6NCA - chains I and i of the 3 polymer chains in the assembly; structure by X-ray diffraction, 3.30 A resolution.

# Chain I
Molecule: HLA class I histocompatibility antigen, A-2 alpha chain
Organism: Homo sapiens
UniProtKB: P01892 (1A02_HUMAN); residues 1-275 here correspond to UniProt positions 25-299 (UniProt number = residue number + 24)
Chain sequence (275 residues; numbered 1 to 275; the number before each row is that of its first residue):
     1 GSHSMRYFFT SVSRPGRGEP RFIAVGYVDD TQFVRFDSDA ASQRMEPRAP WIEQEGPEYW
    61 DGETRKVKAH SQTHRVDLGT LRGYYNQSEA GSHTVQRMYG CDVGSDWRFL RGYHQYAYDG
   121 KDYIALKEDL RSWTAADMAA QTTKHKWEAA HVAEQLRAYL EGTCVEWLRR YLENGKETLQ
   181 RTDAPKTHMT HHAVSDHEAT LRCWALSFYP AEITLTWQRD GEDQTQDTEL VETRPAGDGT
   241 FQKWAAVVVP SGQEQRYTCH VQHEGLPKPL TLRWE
Disulfides: Cys101-Cys164, Cys203-Cys259

# Chain i
Molecule: Beta-2-microglobulin
Organism: Homo sapiens
UniProtKB: P61769 (B2MG_HUMAN); residues 2-100 here correspond to UniProt positions 21-119 (UniProt number = residue number + 19)
Chain sequence (100 residues; row label = number of the first residue in the row):
     1 MIQRTPKIQV YSRHPAENGK SNFLNCYVSG FHPSDIEVDL LKNGERIEKV EHSDLSFSKD
    61 WSFYLLYYTE FTPTEKDEYA CRVNHVTLSQ PKIVKWDRDM
Sequence notes: initiating methionine (1)
Swiss-Prot annotation at these positions:
  - modified residue: Gln3 (Pyrrolidone carboxylic acid)
  - glycosylation: Ile2 (N-linked (Glc) (glycation) isoleucine), Lys20 (N-linked (Glc) (glycation) lysine), Lys42 (N-linked (Glc) (glycation) lysine), Lys49 (N-linked (Glc) (glycation) lysine), Lys59 (N-linked (Glc) (glycation) lysine), Lys92 (N-linked (Glc) (glycation) lysine), Lys95 (N-linked (Glc) (glycation) lysine)
Disulfides: Cys26-Cys81

# Interface between chain I and chain i
Residue-residue contacts - 56 pairs, chain I then chain i:
  Phe8(I) - Ser56(i)
  Phe8(I) - Phe57(i)  hydrophobic
  Phe9(I) - Phe57(i)
  Thr10(I) - Phe57(i)
  Thr10(I) - Phe63(i)
  Val12(I) - Ser34(i)
  Ile23(I) - Leu55(i)
  Val25(I) - Asp54(i)
  Val25(I) - Leu55(i)
  Val25(I) - Ser56(i)
  Tyr27(I) - Ser56(i)
  Tyr27(I) - Tyr64(i)
  Gln32(I) - Asp54(i)  hydrogen bond
  Arg35(I) - Asp54(i)  salt bridge
  Arg48(I) - Asp54(i)  salt bridge
  His93(I) - Met1(i)
  Gln96(I) - His32(i)  hydrogen bond
  Gln96(I) - Phe57(i)
  Gln96(I) - Trp61(i)  hydrogen bond (side chain-backbone)
  Gln96(I) - Phe63(i)
  Arg97(I) - Phe57(i)
  Met98(I) - Phe57(i)  hydrophobic
  Gln115(I) - Trp61(i)
  Tyr116(I) - Trp61(i)
  Ala117(I) - Trp61(i)  hydrophobic
  Asp119(I) - Met1(i)
  Asp119(I) - Ile2(i)  hydrogen bond (backbone-backbone)
  Asp119(I) - His32(i)
  Gly120(I) - Ile2(i)
  Gly120(I) - His32(i)
  Lys121(I) - Ile2(i)
  Asp122(I) - Trp61(i)  hydrogen bond
  His192(I) - Asp99(i)
  Arg202(I) - Asp99(i)  hydrogen bond (side chain-backbone)
  Arg202(I) - Met100(i)
  Trp204(I) - Asp99(i)
  Trp204(I) - Met100(i)
  Val231(I) - Gln9(i)
  Glu232(I) - Gln9(i)  hydrogen bond (backbone-side chain)
  Glu232(I) - Tyr27(i)  hydrogen bond
  Glu232(I) - Ser29(i)  hydrogen bond
  Thr233(I) - Tyr27(i)
  Arg234(I) - Gln9(i)
  Arg234(I) - Tyr11(i)
  Arg234(I) - Met100(i)  hydrogen bond (side chain-backbone)
  Pro235(I) - Tyr11(i)  hydrogen bond (backbone-side chain)
  Pro235(I) - Asn25(i)
  Pro235(I) - Tyr27(i)
  Pro235(I) - Leu66(i)  hydrophobic
  Ala236(I) - Arg13(i)  hydrogen bond (backbone-side chain)
  Ala236(I) - Asn25(i)  hydrogen bond (backbone-side chain)
  Gly237(I) - Arg13(i)  hydrogen bond (backbone-side chain)
  Gln242(I) - Tyr11(i)
  Gln242(I) - Ser12(i)  hydrogen bond (side chain-backbone)
  Gln242(I) - Arg13(i)  hydrogen bond (side chain-backbone)
  Trp244(I) - Met100(i)  hydrogen bond (side chain-backbone)
Other interface residues (no listed pair), chain I (35 interface residues in all): Thr94, Asp238
Other interface residues (no listed pair), chain i (24 interface residues in all): Arg4, Lys7, His14

# Overview
The interface between chain I and chain i involves 35 residues on one side and 24 on the other, with 17
hydrogen bonds and 2 salt bridges. Polar contacts include Arg35(I)-Asp54(i), Arg48(I)-Asp54(i) and
Gln32(I)-Asp54(i).
Here chain I is HLA class I histocompatibility antigen, A-2 alpha chain and chain i is Beta-2-microglobulin,
both from Homo sapiens. Entry 6NCA (HLA-A2 (A*02:01) bound to a peptide from the Epstein-Barr virus BRLF1
protein) was determined by X-ray diffraction.
